Entry 7MW3 (electron microscopy, 3.15 A resolution); this record covers chains A and E of the 9 polymer chains in the assembly.

# Chain A
Molecule: Spike glycoprotein
From: Severe acute respiratory syndrome coronavirus 2
UniProtKB: P0DTC2 (SPIKE_SARS2); residues 1-1208 here = UniProt positions 1-1208
Chain sequence (1288 residues; each row starts with the number of its first residue):
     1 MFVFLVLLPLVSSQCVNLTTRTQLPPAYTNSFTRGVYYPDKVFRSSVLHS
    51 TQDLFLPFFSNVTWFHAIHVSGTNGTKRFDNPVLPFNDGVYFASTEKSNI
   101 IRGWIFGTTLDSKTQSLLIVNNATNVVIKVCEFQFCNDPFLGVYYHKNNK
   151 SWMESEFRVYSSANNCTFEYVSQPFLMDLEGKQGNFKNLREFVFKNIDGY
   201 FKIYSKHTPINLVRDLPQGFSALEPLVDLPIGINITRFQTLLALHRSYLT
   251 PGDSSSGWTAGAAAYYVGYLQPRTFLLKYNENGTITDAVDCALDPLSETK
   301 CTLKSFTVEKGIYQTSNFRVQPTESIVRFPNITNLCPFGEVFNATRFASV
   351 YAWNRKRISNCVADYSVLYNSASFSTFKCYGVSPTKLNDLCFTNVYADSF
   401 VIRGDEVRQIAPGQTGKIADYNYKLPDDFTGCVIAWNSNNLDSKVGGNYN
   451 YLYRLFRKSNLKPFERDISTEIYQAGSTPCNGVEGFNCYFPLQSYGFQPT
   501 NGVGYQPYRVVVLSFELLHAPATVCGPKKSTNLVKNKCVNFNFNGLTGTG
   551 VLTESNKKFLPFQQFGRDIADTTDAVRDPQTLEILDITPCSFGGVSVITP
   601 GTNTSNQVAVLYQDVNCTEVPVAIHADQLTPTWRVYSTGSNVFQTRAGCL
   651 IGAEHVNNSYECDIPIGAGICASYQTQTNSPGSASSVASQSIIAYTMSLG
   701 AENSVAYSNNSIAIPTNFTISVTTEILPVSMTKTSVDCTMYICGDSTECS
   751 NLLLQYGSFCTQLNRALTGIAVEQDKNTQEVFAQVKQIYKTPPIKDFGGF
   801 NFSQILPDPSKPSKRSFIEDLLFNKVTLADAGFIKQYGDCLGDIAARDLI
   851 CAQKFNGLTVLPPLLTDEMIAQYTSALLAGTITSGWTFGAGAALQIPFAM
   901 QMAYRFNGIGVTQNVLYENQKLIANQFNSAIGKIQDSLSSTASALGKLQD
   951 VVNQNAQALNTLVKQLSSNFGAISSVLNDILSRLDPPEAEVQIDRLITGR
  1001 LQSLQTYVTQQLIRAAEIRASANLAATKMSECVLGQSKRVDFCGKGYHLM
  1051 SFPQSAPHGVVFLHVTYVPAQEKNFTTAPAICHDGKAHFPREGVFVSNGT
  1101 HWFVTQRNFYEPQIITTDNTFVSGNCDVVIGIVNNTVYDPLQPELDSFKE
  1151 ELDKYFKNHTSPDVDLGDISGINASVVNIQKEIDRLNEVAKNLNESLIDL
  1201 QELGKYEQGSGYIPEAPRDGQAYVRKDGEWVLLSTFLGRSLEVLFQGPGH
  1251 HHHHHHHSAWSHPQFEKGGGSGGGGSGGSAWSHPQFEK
Disordered / not traced: 1-26, 68-78, 96-97, 142-156, 177-186, 246-262, 621-640, 676-689, 828-853, 1146-1288
Cystine bridges: Cys-131/Cys-166, Cys-291/Cys-301, Cys-336/Cys-361, Cys-379/Cys-432, Cys-391/Cys-525, Cys-480/Cys-488, Cys-538/Cys-590, Cys-617/Cys-649, Cys-662/Cys-671, Cys-738/Cys-760, Cys-743/Cys-749, Cys-1032/Cys-1043, Cys-1082/Cys-1126
Glycans and other covalent adducts: N-acetylglucosamine (NAG) linked to Asn-61, Asn-122, Asn-165, Asn-234, Asn-282, Asn-331, Asn-343, Asn-603, Asn-616, Asn-657, Asn-709, Asn-717, Asn-801, Asn-1074, Asn-1098, Asn-1134
Construct notes: conflict Gly-682 (Arg in P0DTC2), Ser-683 (Arg in P0DTC2), Ser-685 (Arg in P0DTC2), Pro-986 (Lys in P0DTC2), Pro-987 (Val in P0DTC2); expression tag (1209-1288)
Curated features (UniProtKB/Swiss-Prot):
  - region: Asn-280 to Cys-301 (Putative superantigen), Arg-403 to Asp-405 (Integrin-binding motif), Asn-448 to Phe-456 (Immunodominant HLA epitope recognized by the CD8+), Pro-681, Ala-684 (Putative superantigen), Ser-816 to Tyr-837 (Fusion peptide 1), Lys-835 to Phe-855 (Fusion peptide 2), Asp-1163 to Glu-1202 (Heptad repeat 2)
  - site: Arg-815, Ser-816 (Cleavage)
  - glycosylation: Asn-17 (N-linked (GlcNAc...) (complex) asparagine), Asn-61 (N-linked (GlcNAc...) (hybrid) asparagine), Asn-74 (N-linked (GlcNAc...) (complex) asparagine), Asn-122 (N-linked (GlcNAc...) (hybrid) asparagine), Asn-149 (N-linked (GlcNAc...) (complex) asparagine), Asn-165 (N-linked (GlcNAc...) (complex) asparagine), Asn-234 (N-linked (GlcNAc...) (high mannose) asparagine), Asn-282 (N-linked (GlcNAc...) (complex) asparagine), Thr-323 (O-linked (GalNAc) threonine), Ser-325 (O-linked (HexNAc...) serine), Asn-331 (N-linked (GlcNAc...) (complex) asparagine), Asn-343 (N-linked (GlcNAc...) (complex) asparagine), Asn-603 (N-linked (GlcNAc...) (hybrid) asparagine), Asn-616 (N-linked (GlcNAc...) (complex) asparagine), Asn-657 (N-linked (GlcNAc...) (complex) asparagine), Thr-676 (O-linked (GlcNAc...) threonine), Thr-678 (O-linked (GlcNAc...) threonine), Asn-709 (N-linked (GlcNAc...) (high mannose) asparagine), Asn-717 (N-linked (GlcNAc...) (hybrid) asparagine), Asn-801 (N-linked (GlcNAc...) (hybrid) asparagine) and 6 more in UniProt
  - natural variant: Leu-5 (L5F: In strain: Iota/B.1.526), Ser-13 (S13I: In strain: Epsilon/B.1.427/B.1.429), Leu-18 (L18F: In strain: Beta/B.1.351, Gamma/P.1 and 1 more), Thr-19 (T19I: In strain: Omicron/BQ.1.1, Omicron/XBB.1.5 and 1 more; T19R: In strain: Delta/B.1.617.2, Omicron/BA.2 and 4 more), Thr-20 (T20N: In strain: Gamma/P.1), Leu-24 to Ala-27 (sequence variant, change not given here; In strain: Omicron/BA.2, Omicron/BA.2.12.1 and 6 more), Pro-26 (P26S: In strain: Gamma/P.1), Gln-52 (Q52H: In strain: Omicron/EG.5.1), Ala-67 (A67V: In strain: Eta/B.1.525, Omicron/BA.1), His-69 to Val-70 (deletion: In strain: Alpha/B.1.1.7, Eta/B.1.525 and 5 more), Gly-75 (G75V: In strain: Lambda/C.37), Thr-76 (T76I: In strain: Lambda/C.37), 82 further natural variant entries in UniProt
  - mutagenesis: His-69 to Val-70 (Increased incorporation of cleaved spike into virions), Asn-121 (N121Q: Partial loss of biliverdin affinity), Arg-190 (R190K: Partial loss of biliverdin affinity), Asn-234 (N234Q: Increased resistance to neutralizing antibodies), Asn-331 (N331Q: Reduced viral infectivity), Asn-343 (N343Q: Reduced viral infectivity), Leu-452 (L452R: Increased resistance to neutralizing antibodies. Decreases HLA binding to NF9 epitope. Increased binding affinity to human ACE2), Tyr-453 (Y453F: Decreased HLA binding to NF9 epitope. Increased binding affinity to human ACE2), Ala-475 (A475V: Increased resistance to neutralizing antibodies), Val-483 (V483A: Increased resistance to neutralizing antibodies), Glu-484 (E484D: Increased replication in human TMEM106B overexpressing cells), Phe-490 (F490L: Increased resistance to neutralizing antibodies and human covalescent sera neutralization), 12 further mutagenesis entries in UniProt

# Chain E
Molecule: Fab of antibody clone 6, light chain
From: Homo sapiens
Notes: antibody fragment or engineered binder
Chain sequence (238 residues; numbered 1 to 238; the number before each row is that of its first residue):
     1 MEKDTLLLWVLLLWVPGSTGDIVLTQSPASLAVSLGQRATISCRASESVD
    51 NYGISFMNWFQQTPGQPPKLLIYGSSNQGSGVPARFSGSGSGTDFSLNIH
   101 PMEEDDTAMYFCQQSKEVPYTFGGGTKLEIKRTVAAPSVFIFPPSDEQLK
   151 SGTASVVCLLNNFYPREAKVQWKVDNALQSGNSQESVTEQDSKDSTYSLS
   201 STLTLSKADYEKHKVYACEVTHQGLSSPVTKSFNRGEA
Disordered / not traced: 1-21, 237-238
Cystine bridges: Cys-43/Cys-112, Cys-158/Cys-218

# How chain A and chain E interact
Residue-residue contacts - 16 pairs, chain A then chain E:
  Tyr-449(A) with Gly-79(E)
  Leu-455(A) with Ile-54(E), hydrophobic
  Phe-456(A) with Ile-54(E), hydrophobic
  Ala-475(A) with Tyr-52(E)
  Phe-486(A) with Ser-115(E); Lys-116(E); Glu-117(E); Val-118(E), hydrophobic; Tyr-120(E)
  Asn-487(A) with Tyr-52(E), hydrogen bond
  Tyr-489(A) with Tyr-52(E), hydrophobic; Phe-56(E)
  Gln-493(A) with Tyr-73(E), hydrogen bond; Asn-77(E)
  Ser-494(A) with Asn-77(E), hydrogen bond (backbone-side chain)
  Gln-498(A) with Gln-78(E)
Other interface residues (no listed pair), chain A (12 interface residues in all): Lys-417, Tyr-495
Other interface residues (no listed pair), chain E (13 interface residues in all): Ala-84

# Summary
Chain A and chain E form an interface of 12 and 13 residues respectively; the contacts include 3 hydrogen
bonds. Polar pairs include Asn-487(A)/Tyr-52(E), Gln-493(A)/Tyr-73(E) and Ser-494(A)/Asn-77(E).
N-acetylglucosamine is covalently linked to Asn-61(A), Asn-122(A), Asn-165(A), Asn-234(A), Asn-282(A) and
Asn-331(A) and 10 more.
Here chain A is Spike glycoprotein (Severe acute respiratory syndrome coronavirus 2) and chain E is Fab of
antibody clone 6, light chain (Homo sapiens). Entry 7MW3 (Structure of the SARS-CoV-2 Spike trimer with two
RBDs down in complex with the Fab fragment ...) was determined by electron microscopy (same publication as
7MW2, 7MW4, 7MW5 and 7MW6).
